2JKJ - chain A; structure by X-ray diffraction, 2.30 A resolution.

# Chain A
Molecule: Dr hemagglutinin structural subunit
From: Escherichia coli
Notes: fragment: adhesin subunit, residues 23-160
UniProtKB: P24093 (DRAA_ECOLX); residues 2-139 here correspond to UniProt positions 23-160 (UniProt number = residue number + 21)
Chain sequence (149 residues; numbered -9 to 139; the number before each row is that of its first residue; numbers below 1 keep their minus sign (Arg-9 is residue -9)):
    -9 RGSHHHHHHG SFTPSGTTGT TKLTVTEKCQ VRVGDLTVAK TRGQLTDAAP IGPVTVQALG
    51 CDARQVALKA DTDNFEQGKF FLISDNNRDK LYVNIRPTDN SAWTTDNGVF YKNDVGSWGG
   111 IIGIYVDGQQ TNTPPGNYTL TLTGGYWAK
Not modelled in the structure: -9 to -1, 139
Cystine bridges: Cys19-Cys51
Construct notes: conflict Lys18 (Glu39 in P24093)
Residues lining bound ligands: chloramphenicol (CLM): Pro40, Ile41, Gly42, Pro43, Thr88, Ile111, Gly113, Ile114, Tyr115
Reported in the primary citation:
  - binding site for thiamphenicol: Gly33, Thr36, Asp104, Val105

# Overview
Chain A binds chloramphenicol. The paper reports a binding site for thiamphenicol at Gly33, Thr36 and Asp104
among others.
Chain A is Dr hemagglutinin structural subunit (Escherichia coli); the structure, DraE Adhesin in complex with
Chloramphenicol Succinate, was determined by X-ray diffraction together with 2W5P, 2JKL and 2JKN from the same
study.
